PDB entry 6NIH | X-ray diffraction, 2.30 A resolution | chain A

[Chain A]
Molecule: Toll-like receptor 1, Variable lymphocyte receptor B
From: Homo sapiens
UniProtKB: chimeric construct of Q15399, Q2YDZ3: residues 1-475 from Q15399 (TLR1_HUMAN) positions 1-475 (same numbers); residues 477-545 from Q2YDZ3 positions 156-224 (UniProt number = residue number - 321)
Sequence (545 residues; row label = number of the first residue in the row):
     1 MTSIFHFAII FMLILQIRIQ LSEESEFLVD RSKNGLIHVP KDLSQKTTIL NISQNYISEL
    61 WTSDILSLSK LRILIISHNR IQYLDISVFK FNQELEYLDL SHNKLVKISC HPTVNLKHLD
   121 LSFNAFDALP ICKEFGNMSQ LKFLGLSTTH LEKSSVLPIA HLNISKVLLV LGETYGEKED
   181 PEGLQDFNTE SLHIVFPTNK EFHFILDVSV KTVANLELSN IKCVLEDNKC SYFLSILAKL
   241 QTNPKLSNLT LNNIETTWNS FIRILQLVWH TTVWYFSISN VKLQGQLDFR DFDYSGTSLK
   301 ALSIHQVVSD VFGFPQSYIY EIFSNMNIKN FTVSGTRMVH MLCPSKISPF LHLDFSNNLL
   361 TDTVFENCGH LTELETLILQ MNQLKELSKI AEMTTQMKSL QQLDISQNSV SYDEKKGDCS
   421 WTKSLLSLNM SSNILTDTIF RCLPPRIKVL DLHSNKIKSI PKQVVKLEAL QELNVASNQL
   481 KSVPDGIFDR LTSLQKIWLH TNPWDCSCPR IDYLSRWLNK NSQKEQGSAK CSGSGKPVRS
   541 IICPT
Not modelled in the structure: 1-24, 544-545
Sequence notes: linker (476)
Disulfide bonds: Cys110-Cys132, Cys223-Cys230, Cys343-Cys368, Cys419-Cys442, Cys506-Cys531, Cys508-Cys543
Glycans and other covalent adducts: N-acetylglucosamine (NAG) linked to Asn51, Asn330, Asn429
Curated features (UniProtKB/Swiss-Prot):
  - region: Gly313 to Gln316 (Interaction with bacterial lipopeptide)
  - glycosylation (N-linked (GlcNAc...) asparagine): Asn51, Asn137, Asn163, Asn330, Asn429
What the authors report for this chain:
  - conformationally variable residues (loop rearrangement, side-chain flip): Val311 to Tyr318
  - mutagenesis - W258A, F312A, F314A, I319A, Y320A, V339A, H340A: abolished signaling in response to Pam3CSK4
  - mutagenesis - W258A, I319A, Y320A, V339A, H340A: abolished signaling in response to Diprovocim
  - mutagenesis - F312A, F314A: unchanged signaling in response to Diprovocim

[In short]
Covalently linked N-acetylglucosamine: at Asn51, Asn330 and Asn429. From the paper: W258A, F312A and F314A,
among others, abolish signaling in response to Pam3CSK4; conformational variability at Val311; 7 substitutions
were tested in all.
Chain A is Toll-like receptor 1, Variable lymphocyte receptor B (Homo sapiens); the structure, Crystal
structure of human TLR1, was determined by X-ray diffraction together with 6NIG from the same study.
